Entry 1K1E (X-ray diffraction, 1.67 A resolution); this record covers chains A and C of the 4 polymer chains in the assembly.

[Chain A (and C)]
Name: deoxy-D-mannose-octulosonate 8-phosphate phosphatase
Source organism: Haemophilus influenzae Rd
Notes: EC 3.1.3.-; chain C of this document is another copy of the same molecule, construct and numbering; everything in this record applies to it too
Reference sequence: P45314 (KDOP_HAEIN); residue numbers follow UniProt; this construct covers 1-180
Sequence (180 residues; numbered 1 to 180; the number before each row is that of its first residue):
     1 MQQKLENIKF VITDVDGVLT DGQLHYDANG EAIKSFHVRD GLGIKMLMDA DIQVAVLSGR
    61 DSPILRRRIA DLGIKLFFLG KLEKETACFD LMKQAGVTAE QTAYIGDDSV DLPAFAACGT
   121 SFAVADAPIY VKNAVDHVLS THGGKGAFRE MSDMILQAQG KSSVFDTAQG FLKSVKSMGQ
Unresolved in the structure: 1-3 (chain C: 1, 176-180)
Ion coordination: Co2+: Asp14, Asp16, Asp107; Hg2+: Cys88, Ala114, Cys118
Reported in the primary citation:
  - Co2+ coordination: Asp14, Asp16, Asp107
  - self-association interface (contacts with another copy of this molecule); pairs are residue here / residue on that copy: Tyr26-Arg68, Tyr26-Asp71, His25
  - contacts within the chain: His25-Ser35, Asp14-Lys84
  - binding site for sulfate ion: Gly59, Arg60, Lys84
  - catalytic residues: Asp14, Asp16, Ser58, Gly59, Lys84 (proposed by the authors, not directly observed)
  - catalytic residues: Asp107

[Chain A / chain C interface]
Residue-residue contacts (58; chain A residue first):
  Ala32(A) with Asp27(C)
  Ile33(A) with His25(C); Tyr26(C); Ile33(C), hydrophobic
  Lys34(A) with Leu24(C); His25(C); Tyr26(C), hydrogen bond (backbone-backbone)
  Ser35(A) with Gln23(C); Leu24(C); His25(C), hydrogen bond
  Phe36(A) with Gly22(C); Gln23(C); Leu24(C), hydrogen bond (backbone-backbone); Tyr26(C), hydrophobic
  His37(A) with Asp21(C); Gly22(C)
  Val38(A) with Gly22(C), hydrogen bond (backbone-backbone); Leu24(C), hydrophobic
  Arg39(A) with Asp107(C), salt bridge; Asp108(C); Asp126(C), salt bridge
  Leu42(A) with Asp108(C); Val110(C), hydrophobic
  Met46(A) with Ser109(C)
  Pro63(A) with Ala28(C)
  Ile64(A) with Tyr26(C); Asp27(C); Ala28(C)
  Arg67(A) with Ala28(C); Asn29(C), hydrogen bond (side chain-backbone); Gly30(C)
  Arg68(A) with Leu24(C); Tyr26(C), hydrogen bond
  Asp71(A) with Tyr26(C), hydrogen bond
  Lys145(A) with Gln23(C)
  Arg149(A) with Asp108(C), salt bridge; Ser109(C), hydrogen bond; Tyr130(C), hydrogen bond
  Asp153(A) with Tyr130(C), hydrogen bond
  Phe165(A) with Ser109(C), hydrogen bond (backbone-side chain); Leu112(C); Tyr130(C)
  Asp166(A) with Leu112(C); Tyr130(C)
  Thr167(A) with Leu112(C)
  Ala168(A) with Leu112(C), hydrophobic; Pro113(C)
  Phe171(A) with Ser109(C); Val110(C), hydrophobic
  Leu172(A) with Glu83(C); Glu85(C); Pro113(C), hydrophobic
  Val175(A) with Leu82(C)
  Met178(A) with Leu82(C)
  Gly179(A) with Leu82(C)
  Gln180(A) with Leu24(C); Tyr26(C); Arg60(C), hydrogen bond (backbone-side chain)
Interface residues without a listed pair, chain A (29 interface residues in all): Val164
Interface residues without a listed pair, chain C (25 interface residues in all): Asp16, Gly17

[Overview]
The interface between chain A and chain C involves 29 residues on one side and 25 on the other, with 12
hydrogen bonds and 3 salt bridges. Polar pairs include Arg39(A)-Asp107(C), Arg39(A)-Asp126(C) and
Arg149(A)-Asp108(C). From the paper: catalytic residues Asp14(A), Asp16(A) and Ser58(A) among others; a
binding site for sulfate ion at Gly59(A), Arg60(A) and Lys84(A).
Chain A and chain C are both deoxy-D-mannose-octulosonate 8-phosphate phosphatase (Haemophilus influenzae Rd);
the structure, Structure Of the cobalt-bound form of the deoxy-D-mannose-octulosonate 8-phosphate phosphatase
(YrbI) From Haemophilus Influenzae (HI1679), was determined by X-ray diffraction together with 1J8D from the
same study.
